PDB entry 4BJT | X-ray diffraction, 1.61 A resolution | chains C and F

# Chain C
Protein: DNA-binding protein RAP1
Organism: Saccharomyces cerevisiae S288C
Notes: fragment: c-terminal domain rap1-rct, residues 672-827
UniProtKB: P11938 (RAP1_YEAST); residue numbers follow UniProt; this construct covers 627-827
Amino-acid sequence (202 residues; each row starts with the number of its first residue):
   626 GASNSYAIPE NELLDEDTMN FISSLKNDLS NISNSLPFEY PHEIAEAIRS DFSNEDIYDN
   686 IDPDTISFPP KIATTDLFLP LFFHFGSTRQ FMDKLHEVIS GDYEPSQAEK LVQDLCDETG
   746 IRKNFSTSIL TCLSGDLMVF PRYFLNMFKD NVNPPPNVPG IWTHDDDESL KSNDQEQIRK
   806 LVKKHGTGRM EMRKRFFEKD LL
Disordered / not traced: 626-675
Construct notes: expression tag (626)
UniProt features mapped onto this chain:
  - modified residue: Ser731 (Phosphoserine)

# Chain F
Protein: Telomere length regulator protein RIF1
Notes: fragment: rap1 binding module, residues 1752-1771
UniProtKB: P29539 (RIF1_YEAST); residues 1013-1032 here correspond to UniProt positions 1752-1771 (UniProt number = residue number + 739)
Amino-acid sequence (20 residues; row label = number of the first residue in the row):
  1013 ADISVLPEIR IPIFNSLKMQ
Disordered / not traced: 1013-1020, 1028-1032

# Interface between chain C and chain F
Residue-residue contacts - 31 pairs, chain C then chain F:
  Ile724(C) with Asn1027(F)
  Tyr728(C) with Ile1025(F), hydrophobic
  Glu729(C) with Ile1025(F)
  Pro730(C) with Pro1024(F); Ile1025(F), hydrogen bond (backbone-backbone)
  Gln732(C) with Ile1025(F)
  Ala733(C) with Ile1021(F), hydrophobic; Ile1023(F); Ile1025(F)
  Val737(C) with Ile1021(F), hydrophobic
  Thr752(C) with Ile1021(F)
  Leu755(C) with Ile1023(F); Ile1025(F), hydrophobic
  Thr756(C) with Ile1023(F)
  Ser759(C) with Phe1026(F)
  Gly760(C) with Ile1023(F); Pro1024(F); Ile1025(F); Phe1026(F), hydrogen bond (backbone-backbone)
  Asp761(C) with Phe1026(F); Asn1027(F)
  Leu762(C) with Ile1025(F), hydrophobic; Phe1026(F), hydrogen bond (backbone-backbone); Asn1027(F)
  Met763(C) with Asn1027(F)
  Met817(C) with Phe1026(F), hydrophobic
  Phe821(C) with Ile1023(F), hydrophobic; Pro1024(F)
  Asp825(C) with Arg1022(F), hydrogen bond (backbone-side chain)
  Leu826(C) with Arg1022(F); Ile1023(F)
Interface residues without a listed pair, chain C (21 interface residues in all): Glu734, Leu736

# In short
21 residues of chain C and 7 residues of chain F are in contact; the contacts include 4 hydrogen bonds. Polar
contacts include Asp825(C)-Arg1022(F), Pro730(C)-Ile1025(F) and Gly760(C)-Phe1026(F).
Here chain C is DNA-binding protein RAP1 (Saccharomyces cerevisiae S288C) and chain F is Telomere length
regulator protein RIF1. Entry 4BJT (Crystal structure of the Rap1 C-terminal domain (Rap1-RCT) in complex with
the Rap1 binding module of ...) was determined by X-ray diffraction, deposited together with 4BJ1, 4BJ5, 4BJ6
and 4BJS.
